5ED4 - chains A and C of the 4 polymer chains in the assembly; structure by X-ray diffraction, 2.40 A resolution.

[Chain A]
Molecule: Response regulator
Organism: Mycobacterium tuberculosis
Notes: EC 3.1.3.1
UniProt: A0A045J469 (A0A045J469_MYCTX); numbering as in UniProt (aligned over 1-247)
Sequence (250 residues; each row starts with the number of its first residue; numbers below 1 keep their minus sign (Gly-2 is residue -2)):
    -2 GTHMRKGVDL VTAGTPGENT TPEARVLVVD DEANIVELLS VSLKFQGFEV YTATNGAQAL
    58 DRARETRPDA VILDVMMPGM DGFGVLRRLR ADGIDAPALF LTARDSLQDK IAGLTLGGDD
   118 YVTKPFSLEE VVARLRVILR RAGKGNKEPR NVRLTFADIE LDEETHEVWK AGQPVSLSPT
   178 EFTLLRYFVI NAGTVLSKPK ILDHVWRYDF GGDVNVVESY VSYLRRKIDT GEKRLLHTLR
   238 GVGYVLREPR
Disordered / not traced: -2 to 17, 141-148
Construct notes: expression tag (-2 to 0)
Metal / ion sites: Ca2+: Asp28, Asp71, Met73
What the authors report for this chain:
  - contacts within the chain: Phe123-Tyr205 (pi stacking), Asn212-Glu215 (hydrogen bond)
  - self-association interface (contacts with another copy of this molecule); pairs are residue here / residue on that copy: Leu35-Leu113 (hydrophobic contact), Phe42-Gly114 (pi stacking), Leu125-Leu113 (hydrophobic contact), Val192-Glu161 (hydrogen bond), Pro196-Tyr118 (hydrophobic contact), Asp200-Thr112 (hydrogen bond), His201-Leu113 (hydrophobic contact), Val192, Leu236, Val239
  - Ca2+ coordination: Asp28, Asp71, Met73
  - post-translational modification sites: Asp71 (citing earlier work)
  - binding site for the 26-nt DNA strand (chain C): Ser175, Thr177, Trp203, Arg204, Phe207, Asn212, Val213, Ser216, Tyr217, Tyr220, Arg237
  - binding site for the 26-nt DNA strand: Lys195, Asn212, Glu215, Ser216, Ser219, Tyr220, Arg222, Arg223, Thr235, Arg237, Gly238, Tyr241
  - mutagenesis - L113D, Y205A: unchanged binding to perfect direct repeat
  - mutagenesis - L113D, Y205A: unchanged stability
  - mutagenesis - L113D: unchanged binding to direct repeat with a 3-bp spacer

[Chain C]
Molecule: 26-nt DNA strand
Sequence (26 nucleotides; each row starts with the number of its first residue):
     1 GATTCACAGC TGATTCACAG CATCTA
Metal / ion sites: Ca2+: DT3 (shared with 1 residue of chain F)

[How chain A and chain C interact]
Pairs across the interface - 17 pairs, chain A then chain C:
  Ser175(A) with DT3(C), phosphate contact; DT4(C), hydrogen bond to the phosphate
  Pro176(A) with DT4(C), phosphate contact
  Thr177(A) with DT4(C), hydrogen bond to the phosphate
  Trp203(A) with DC5(C), hydrogen bond to the phosphate
  Arg204(A) with DC5(C), salt bridge to the phosphate
  Phe207(A) with DC5(C), phosphate contact; DA6(C), phosphate contact
  Gly209(A) with DA6(C), phosphate contact
  Asp210(A) with DA6(C), phosphate contact
  Asn212(A) with DC7(C), hydrogen bond to the base; DA8(C), base contact
  Val213(A) with DC5(C), sugar contact
  Tyr217(A) with DT4(C), hydrogen bond to the phosphate
  Tyr220(A) with DC5(C), hydrogen bond to the base
  Arg237(A) with DG12(C), base contact; DA13(C), sugar contact
Other interface residues (no listed pair), chain A (15 interface residues in all): Leu174, Ser216
Other interface residues (no listed pair), chain C (9 interface residues in all): DT14

[Overview]
The interface between chain A and chain C involves 15 residues on one side and 9 on the other; the contacts
include 6 hydrogen bonds and 1 salt bridge. Polar pairs include Asn212(A)-DC7(C), Tyr220(A)-DC5(C) and
Ser175(A)-DT4(C). The paper reports a binding site for the 26-nt DNA strand at Lys195(A), Asn212(A) and
Glu215(A) among others; L113D and Y205A of chain A leave binding to perfect direct repeat unchanged.
Chain A is Response regulator (Mycobacterium tuberculosis) and chain C is a 26-nt DNA strand; the structure,
Structure of a PhoP-DNA complex, was determined by X-ray diffraction.
